Entry 1LK5 (X-ray diffraction, 1.75 A resolution); this record covers chains C and D of the 4 polymer chains in the assembly.

# Chain C (and D)
Protein: D-Ribose-5-Phosphate Isomerase
From: Pyrococcus horikoshii
Notes: EC 5.3.1.6; chain D of this document is another copy of the same molecule, construct and numbering; everything in this record applies to it too
UniProt: O50083 (RPIA_PYRHO); numbering as in UniProt (aligned over 1-229)
Chain sequence (229 residues; numbered 1 to 229; the number before each row is that of its first residue):
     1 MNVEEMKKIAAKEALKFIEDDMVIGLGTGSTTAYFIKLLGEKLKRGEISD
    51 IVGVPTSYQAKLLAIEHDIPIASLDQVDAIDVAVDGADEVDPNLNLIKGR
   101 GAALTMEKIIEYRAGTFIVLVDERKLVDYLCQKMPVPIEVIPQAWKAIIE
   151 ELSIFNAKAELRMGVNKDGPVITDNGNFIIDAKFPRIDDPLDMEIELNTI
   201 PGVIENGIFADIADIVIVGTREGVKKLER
UniProt features mapped onto this chain:
  - active site: E107 (Proton acceptor)
  - binding site (substrate): T28 to T31, D85 to D88, K98 to G101, K125
  - site: D85 (Plays a direct or indirect catalytic role)
  - mutagenesis: D85 (D85N: Strong decrease in the catalytic efficiency and increase in the binding affinity), R100 (R100A: 2-fold decrease in the catalytic efficiency and strong decrease in the binding affinity), E107 (E107Q: Loss of activity), K125 (K125A: 2-fold decrease in the catalytic efficiency and strong decrease in the binding affinity), D168 (D168N: Almost the same catalytic efficiency and binding affinity than wild-type)
Metal / ion sites: Na+: N175 (shared with N175(D) of chain D)
From the paper describing this entry:
  - mutagenesis - E107Q: abolished catalytic activity
  - catalytic residues: E107
  - mutagenesis - D85N, R100A, K125A: decreased catalytic activity
  - catalytic residues: D85 (proposed by the authors, not directly observed)
  - mutagenesis - D168N: unchanged catalytic activity

# Chain C / chain D interface
Contacting residue pairs - 43 pairs, chain C then chain D:
  S73(C) with Q143(D)
  L74(C) with Q143(D), hydrogen bond (backbone-side chain)
  D75(C) with Q143(D); W145(D), hydrogen bond; K146(D)
  M106(C) with Q143(D), hydrogen bond
  K108(C) with P201(D)
  I109(C) with I141(D), hydrophobic; A144(D), hydrophobic; P201(D); G202(D)
  Y112(C) with E151(D); P201(D), hydrophobic
  R113(C) with A147(D); I148(D); E151(D), salt bridge; I200(D); P201(D), hydrogen bond (side chain-backbone)
  I141(C) with T105(D); I109(D), hydrophobic
  Q143(C) with S73(D); L74(D), hydrogen bond (side chain-backbone); D75(D); M106(D)
  A144(C) with I109(D), hydrophobic
  W145(C) with D75(D), hydrogen bond
  K146(C) with D75(D)
  A147(C) with R113(D)
  I148(C) with R113(D)
  E151(C) with Y112(D); R113(D), salt bridge
  I195(C) with T199(D)
  N198(C) with N198(D)
  T199(C) with I195(D)
  I200(C) with R113(D)
  P201(C) with K108(D); I109(D); Y112(D), hydrophobic; R113(D), hydrogen bond (backbone-side chain)
  G202(C) with I109(D)
  I204(C) with V203(D); I204(D), hydrophobic
  E205(C) with P201(D)
Also at the interface, not in a pair above, chain C (29 interface residues in all): V54, T105, N175, E196, V203
Also at the interface, not in a pair above, chain D (27 interface residues in all): N175, E205

# In short
The interface between chain C and chain D involves 29 residues on one side and 27 on the other, with 7
hydrogen bonds and 2 salt bridges. Polar pairs include R113(C)-E151(D), L74(C)-Q143(D) and D75(C)-W145(D). The
paper reports catalytic residues E107(C) and D85(C); D85N, R100A and K125A of chain C reduce catalytic
activity; 5 substitutions were tested in all.
Both chains are D-Ribose-5-Phosphate Isomerase (Pyrococcus horikoshii). Entry 1LK5 (Structure of the
D-Ribose-5-Phosphate Isomerase from Pyrococcus horikoshii) was determined by X-ray diffraction (same
publication as 1LK7).
